Entry 1TFK (X-ray diffraction, 2.10 A resolution); this record covers chains A and B.

Chain A:
Molecule: Colicin D
Source organism: Escherichia coli
Notes: fragment: C-terminal domain
UniProt: P17998 (CEAD_ECOLI); residues 604-697 here = UniProt positions 604-697
Amino-acid sequence (94 residues; each row starts with the number of its first residue):
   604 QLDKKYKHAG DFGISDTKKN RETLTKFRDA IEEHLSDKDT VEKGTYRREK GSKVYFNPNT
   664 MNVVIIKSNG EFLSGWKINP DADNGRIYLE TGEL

Chain B:
Molecule: Colicin D immunity protein
Source organism: Escherichia coli
UniProt: P11899 (IMMD_ECOLI); residue numbers follow UniProt; this construct covers 2-87
Amino-acid sequence (91 residues; numbered 2 to 92; the number before each row is that of its first residue):
     2 NKMAMIDLAK LFLASKITAI EFSERICVER RRLYGVKDLS PNILNCGEEL FMAAERFEPD
    62 ADRANYEIDD NGLKVEVRSI LEKFKLHHHH H
Disordered / not traced: 2, 89-92
Differences from the reference sequence: expression tag (88-92)

Interface between chain A and chain B:
Contacting residue pairs - 36 pairs, chain A then chain B:
  Lys607(A) - Glu59(B)  salt bridge
  Lys607(A) - Asp61(B)  salt bridge
  Lys608(A) - Glu56(B)  salt bridge
  Lys610(A) - Ser24(B)
  Lys610(A) - Cys28(B)
  Lys610(A) - Arg32(B)
  Lys610(A) - Glu56(B)
  His611(A) - Cys28(B)
  His611(A) - Arg32(B)
  His611(A) - Phe52(B)
  His611(A) - Glu56(B)  salt bridge
  Gly613(A) - Arg32(B)
  Asp614(A) - Arg31(B)  salt bridge
  Asp614(A) - Arg32(B)  salt bridge
  Arg651(A) - Arg57(B)
  Arg651(A) - Tyr67(B)
  Glu652(A) - Tyr67(B)  hydrogen bond
  Leu676(A) - Tyr67(B)
  Ser677(A) - Glu56(B)  hydrogen bond
  Trp679(A) - Phe52(B)  hydrophobic
  Trp679(A) - Met53(B)  hydrophobic
  Trp679(A) - Glu56(B)
  Lys680(A) - Arg31(B)  hydrogen bond (backbone-side chain)
  Lys680(A) - Tyr35(B)
  Ile681(A) - Tyr35(B)  hydrogen bond (backbone-side chain)
  Asn682(A) - Arg31(B)
  Asn682(A) - Tyr35(B)
  Asn682(A) - Leu45(B)
  Pro683(A) - Tyr35(B)
  Asp684(A) - Leu45(B)
  Ala685(A) - Asn46(B)
  Ala685(A) - Glu49(B)
  Asp686(A) - Asn46(B)
  Asn687(A) - Glu49(B)
  Asn687(A) - Met53(B)
  Leu697(A) - Met53(B)
Other interface residues (no listed pair), chain A (22 interface residues in all): Tyr649, Met664
Other interface residues (no listed pair), chain B (17 interface residues in all): Glu50, Ala55

Summary:
The interface between chain A and chain B involves 22 residues on one side and 17 on the other, with 4
hydrogen bonds and 6 salt bridges. Polar contacts include Lys607(A)-Glu59(B), Lys607(A)-Asp61(B) and
Lys608(A)-Glu56(B).
Here chain A is Colicin D and chain B is Colicin D immunity protein, both from Escherichia coli. Entry 1TFK
(Ribonuclease from Escherichia coli complexed with its inhibtor protein) was determined by X-ray diffraction,
deposited together with 1TFO.
